Entry 3LU0 (electron microscopy, 11.20 A resolution (very low resolution: no residue pairs are listed; an interface is given only as per-side residue counts)); this record covers chains B and C of the 5 polymer chains in the assembly.

== Chain B ==
Molecule: DNA-directed RNA polymerase subunit alpha
Organism: Escherichia coli
Notes: EC 2.7.7.6
UniProt: P0A7Z4 (RPOA_ECOLI); residues 1-329 here = UniProt positions 1-329
Chain sequence (329 residues; row label = number of the first residue in the row):
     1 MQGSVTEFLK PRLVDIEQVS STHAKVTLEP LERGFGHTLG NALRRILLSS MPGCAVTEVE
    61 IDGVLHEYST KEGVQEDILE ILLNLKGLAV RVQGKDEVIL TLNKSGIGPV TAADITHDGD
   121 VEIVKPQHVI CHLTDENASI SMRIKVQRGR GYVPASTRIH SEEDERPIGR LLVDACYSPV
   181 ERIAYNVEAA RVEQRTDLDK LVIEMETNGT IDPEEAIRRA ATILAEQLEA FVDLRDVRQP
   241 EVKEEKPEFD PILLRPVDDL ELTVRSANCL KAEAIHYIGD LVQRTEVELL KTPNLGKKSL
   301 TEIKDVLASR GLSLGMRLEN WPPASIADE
Not modelled in the structure: 236-329
UniProt features mapped onto this chain:
  - region: Glu-162 to Glu-165 (Required for interaction with Crp at class II promoters)
  - modified residue: Arg-265 (ADP-ribosylarginine), Lys-297 (N6-acetyllysine), Lys-298 (N6-acetyllysine)
  - mutagenesis: Arg-45 (R45C: In rpoA112; temperature-sensitive, blocks RNA polymerase assembly), Glu-162 to Glu-165 (5-fold decrease in CRP-class II promoter-dependent transcription), Glu-165 (E165K: 5-fold decrease in CRP-class II promoter-dependent transcription), Arg-191 (R191C: In rpoA101; temperature-sensitive)

== Chain C ==
Molecule: DNA-directed RNA polymerase subunit beta
Organism: Escherichia coli
Notes: EC 2.7.7.6
UniProt: P0A8V2 (RPOB_ECOLI); residues 1-1342 here = UniProt positions 1-1342
Chain sequence (1342 residues; each row starts with the number of its first residue):
     1 MVYSYTEKKR IRKDFGKRPQ VLDVPYLLSI QLDSFQKFIE QDPEGQYGLE AAFRSVFPIQ
    61 SYSGNSELQY VSYRLGEPVF DVQECQIRGV TYSAPLRVKL RLVIYEREAP EGTVKDIKEQ
   121 EVYMGEIPLM TDNGTFVING TERVIVSQLH RSPGVFFDSD KGKTHSSGKV LYNARIIPYR
   181 GSWLDFEFDP KDNLFVRIDR RRKLPATIIL RALNYTTEQI LDLFFEKVIF EIRDNKLQME
   241 LVPERLRGET ASFDIEANGK VYVEKGRRIT ARHIRQLEKD DVKLIEVPVE YIAGKVVAKD
   301 YIDESTGELI CAANMELSLD LLAKLSQSGH KRIETLFTND LDHGPYISET LRVDPTNDRL
   361 SALVEIYRMM RPGEPPTREA AESLFENLFF SEDRYDLSAV GRMKFNRSLL REEIEGSGIL
   421 SKDDIIDVMK KLIDIRNGKG EVDDIDHLGN RRIRSVGEMA ENQFRVGLVR VERAVKERLS
   481 LGDLDTLMPQ DMINAKPISA AVKEFFGSSQ LSQFMVQNNP LSEITHKRRI SALGPGGLTR
   541 ERAGFEVRDV HPTHYGRVCP IETPEGPNIG LINSLSVYAQ TNEYGFLETP YRKVTDGVVT
   601 DEIHYLSAIE EGNYVIAQAN SNLDEEGHFV EDLVTCRSKG ESSLFSRDQV DYMDVSTQQV
   661 VSVGASLIPF LEHDDANRAL MGANMQRQAV PTLRADKPLV GTGMERAVAV DSGVTAVAKR
   721 GGVVQYVDAS RIVIKVNEDE MYPGEAGIDI YNLTKYTRSN QNTCINQMPC VSLGEPVERG
   781 DVLADGPSTD LGELALGQNM RVAFMPWNGY NFEDSILVSE RVVQEDRFTT IHIQELACVS
   841 RDTKLGPEEI TADIPNVGEA ALSKLDESGI VYIGAEVTGG DILVGKVTPK GETQLTPEEK
   901 LLRAIFGEKA SDVKDSSLRV PNGVSGTVID VQVFTRDGVE KDKRALEIEE MQLKQAKKDL
   961 SEELQILEAG LFSRIRAVLV AGGVEAEKLD KLPRDRWLEL GLTDEEKQNQ LEQLAEQYDE
  1021 LKHEFEKKLE AKRRKITQGD DLAPGVLKIV KVYLAVKRRI QPGDKMAGRH GNKGVISKIN
  1081 PIEDMPYDEN GTPVDIVLNP LGVPSRMNIG QILETHLGMA AKGIGDKINA MLKQQQEVAK
  1141 LREFIQRAYD LGADVRQKVD LSTFSDEEVM RLAENLRKGM PIATPVFDGA KEAEIKELLK
  1201 LGDLPTSGQI RLYDGRTGEQ FERPVTVGYM YMLKLNHLVD DKMHARSTGS YSLVTQQPLG
  1261 GKAQFGGQRF GEMEVWALEA YGAAYTLQEM LTVKSDDVNG RTKMYKNIVD GNHQMEPGMP
  1321 ESFNVLLKEI RSLGINIELE DE
Not modelled in the structure: 1-7
Differences from the reference sequence: conflict Val-516 (Asp in P0A8V2)
UniProt features mapped onto this chain:
  - modified residue (N6-acetyllysine): Lys-1022, Lys-1200
  - mutagenesis: Ile-561 (I561S: Resistant to antibiotics salinamide A and B), Ile-569 (I569S: Resistant to antibiotics salinamide A and B), Ala-665 (A665E: Resistant to antibiotics salinamide A and B), Asp-675 (D675A/G: Resistant to antibiotics salinamide A and B), Asn-677 (N677H/K: Resistant to antibiotics salinamide A and B), Leu-680 (L680M: Resistant to antibiotics salinamide A and B), Glu-813 (E813K: Disrupts the enzyme's active center)
Reported in the primary citation:
  - contacts within the chain: Arg-1142/Asp-1166 (salt bridge) (by similarity / conservation)

== Interface between chain B and chain C ==
At this resolution (11 A) residue pairs are not listed: 7 residues of chain B and 9 of chain C lie at the interface.

== Summary ==
The interface between chain B and chain C involves 7 residues on one side and 9 on the other. Curated
annotation (UniProt) lists 6 mutagenesis sites on chain B; 7 mutagenesis sites on chain C. The paper reports
contacts within the chain involving Arg-1142(C) and Asp-1166(C).
Here chain B is DNA-directed RNA polymerase subunit alpha and chain C is DNA-directed RNA polymerase subunit
beta, both from Escherichia coli. Entry 3LU0 (Molecular model of Escherichia coli core RNA polymerase) was
determined by electron microscopy, deposited together with 3LTI.
